PDB entry 9U3V | electron microscopy, 3.20 A resolution | chain A

[Chain A]
Protein: Adenylate cyclase type 9, Protein M2-1
From: Homo sapiens
Notes: EC 4.6.1.1
UniProtKB: chimeric construct of O60503, A0A1S5SHT2: residues 1-1353 from O60503 (ADCY9_HUMAN) positions 1-1353 (same numbers); residues 1366-1604 from A0A1S5SHT2 positions 197-435 (UniProt number = residue number - 1169)
Sequence (1622 residues; row label = number of the first residue in the row):
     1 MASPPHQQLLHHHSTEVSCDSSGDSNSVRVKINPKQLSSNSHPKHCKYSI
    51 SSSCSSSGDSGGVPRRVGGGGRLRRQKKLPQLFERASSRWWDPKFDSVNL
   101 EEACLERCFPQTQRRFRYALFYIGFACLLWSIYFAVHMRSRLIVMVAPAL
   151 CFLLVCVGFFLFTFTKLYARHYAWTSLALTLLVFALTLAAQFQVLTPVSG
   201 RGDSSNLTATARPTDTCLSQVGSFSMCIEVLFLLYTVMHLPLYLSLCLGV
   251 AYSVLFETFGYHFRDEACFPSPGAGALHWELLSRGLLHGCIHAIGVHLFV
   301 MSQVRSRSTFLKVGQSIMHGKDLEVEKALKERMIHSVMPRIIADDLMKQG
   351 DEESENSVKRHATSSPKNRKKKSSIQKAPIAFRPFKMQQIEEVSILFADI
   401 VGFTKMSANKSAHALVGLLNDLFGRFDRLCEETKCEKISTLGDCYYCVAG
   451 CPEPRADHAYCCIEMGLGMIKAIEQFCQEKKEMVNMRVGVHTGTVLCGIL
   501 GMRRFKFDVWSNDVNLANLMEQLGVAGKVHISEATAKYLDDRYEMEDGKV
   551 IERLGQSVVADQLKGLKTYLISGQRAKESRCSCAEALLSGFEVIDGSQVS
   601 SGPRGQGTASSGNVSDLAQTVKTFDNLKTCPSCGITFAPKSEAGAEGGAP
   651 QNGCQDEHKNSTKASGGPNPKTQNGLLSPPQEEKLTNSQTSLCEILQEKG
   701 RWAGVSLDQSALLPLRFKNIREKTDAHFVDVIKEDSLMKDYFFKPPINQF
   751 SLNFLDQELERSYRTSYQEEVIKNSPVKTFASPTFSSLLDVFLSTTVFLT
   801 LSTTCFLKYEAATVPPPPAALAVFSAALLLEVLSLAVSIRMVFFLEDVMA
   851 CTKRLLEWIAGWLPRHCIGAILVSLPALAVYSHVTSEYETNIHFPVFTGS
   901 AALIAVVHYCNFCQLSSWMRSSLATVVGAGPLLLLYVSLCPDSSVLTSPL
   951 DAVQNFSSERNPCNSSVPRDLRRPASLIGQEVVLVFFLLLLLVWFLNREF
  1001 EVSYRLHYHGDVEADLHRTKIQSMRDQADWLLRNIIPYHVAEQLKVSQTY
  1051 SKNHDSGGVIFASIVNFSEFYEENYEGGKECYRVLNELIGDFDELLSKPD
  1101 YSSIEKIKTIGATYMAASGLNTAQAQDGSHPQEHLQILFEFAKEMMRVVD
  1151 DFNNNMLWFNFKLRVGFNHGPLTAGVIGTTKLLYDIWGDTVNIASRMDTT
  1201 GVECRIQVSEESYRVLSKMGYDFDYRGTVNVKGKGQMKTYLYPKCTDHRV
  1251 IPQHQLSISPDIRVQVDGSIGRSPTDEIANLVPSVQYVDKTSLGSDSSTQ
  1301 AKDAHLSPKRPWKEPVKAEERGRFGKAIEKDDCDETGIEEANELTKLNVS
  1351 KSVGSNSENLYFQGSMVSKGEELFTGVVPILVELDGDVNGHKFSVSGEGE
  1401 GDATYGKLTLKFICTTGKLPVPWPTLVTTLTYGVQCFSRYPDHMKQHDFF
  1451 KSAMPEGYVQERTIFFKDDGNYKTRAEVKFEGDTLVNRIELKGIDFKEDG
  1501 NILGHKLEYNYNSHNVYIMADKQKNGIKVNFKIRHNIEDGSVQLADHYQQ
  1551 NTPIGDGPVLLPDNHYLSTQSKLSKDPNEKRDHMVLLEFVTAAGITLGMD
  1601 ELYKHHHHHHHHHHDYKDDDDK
Not modelled in the structure: 1-97, 196-217, 265-277, 325-744, 811-813, 890-893, 938-976, 1025-1622
Construct notes: linker (1354-1365); expression tag (1605-1622)
UniProt features mapped onto this chain:
  - binding site (ATP): Asp-399 to Thr-404, Leu-441 to Asp-443, Arg-487, Lys-1108, Asp-1185 to Trp-1187, Asn-1192 to Arg-1196, Lys-1232
  - binding site (Mg(2+)): Asp-399, Ile-400, Asp-443
  - modified residue (Phosphoserine): Ser-610, Ser-688, Ser-691, Ser-706, Ser-1257, Ser-1259, Ser-1295, Ser-1307
  - glycosylation (N-linked (GlcNAc...) asparagine): Asn-206, Asn-955, Asn-964

[Overview]
From UniProt: 20 ATP-binding residues and 3 Mg2+-binding residues.
Chain A is Adenylate cyclase type 9, Protein M2-1 (Homo sapiens); the structure, Cryo-EM structure of human
AC9_delC (TM domain), was determined by electron microscopy, deposited together with 9U3P, 9U3Q, 9U3R, 9U3S
and 9U3U.
